Entry 5G01 (X-ray diffraction, 1.40 A resolution); this record covers chain A.

== Chain A ==
Molecule: Carbonic anhydrase 2
Source organism: Homo sapiens
Notes: EC 4.2.1.1; fragment: catalytic domain
Reference sequence: P00918 (CAH2_HUMAN); the author numbering skips numbers that UniProt does not, so the offset changes along the chain: 1-125 = UniProt 1-125; 127-261 = UniProt 126-260
Chain sequence (260 residues; each row starts with the number of its first residue; note: 1 number in that range is skipped by the numbering (no residue carries it; nothing is unmodelled there)):
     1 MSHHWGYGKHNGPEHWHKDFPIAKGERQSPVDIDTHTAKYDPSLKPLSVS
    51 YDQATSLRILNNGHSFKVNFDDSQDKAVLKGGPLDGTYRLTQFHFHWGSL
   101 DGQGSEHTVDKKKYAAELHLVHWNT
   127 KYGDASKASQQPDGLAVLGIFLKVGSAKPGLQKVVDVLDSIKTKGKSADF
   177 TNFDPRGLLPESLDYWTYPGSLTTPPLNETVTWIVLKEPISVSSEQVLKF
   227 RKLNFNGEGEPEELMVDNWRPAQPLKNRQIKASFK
Unresolved in the structure: 1-2
Sequence notes: engineered mutation Ser65 (Ala in P00918), Lys67 (Asn in P00918), Asn69 (Glu in P00918), Thr91 (Ile in P00918), Ala131 (Phe130 in P00918), Ser132 (Gly131 in P00918), Ser135 (Val134 in P00918), Asn204 (Leu203 in P00918), Thr206 (Cys205 in P00918)
Ion coordination: Zn2+: His94, His96, His119 (together with psammaplin c); Na+: Glu214, Pro215
Ligand contacts:
  - psammaplin c (OE2), molecule 1: Asn62, His64, Ser65, Lys67, Gln92, His94, His96, Glu106, His119, Val121, Val143, Ser197, Leu198, Thr199, Thr200, Trp209
  - psammaplin c (OE2), molecule 2: Lys67, Asn69, Phe70, Thr91, Gln92, Val121, Ala131, Ser135, Leu141, Leu198, Pro201, Pro202, Asn204
UniProt features mapped onto this chain:
  - active site: His64 (Proton donor/acceptor)
  - binding site (Zn(2+)): His94, His96, His119
  - binding site (substrate): Thr199, Thr200
  - site: Tyr7 (Fine-tunes the proton-transfer properties of H-64), Asn62 (Fine-tunes the proton-transfer properties of H-64), Gln92 (Involved in the binding of some activators, including histamine and L-histidine)
  - modified residue: Ser2 (N-acetylserine), Ser166 (Phosphoserine), Ser173 (Phosphoserine)
Reported in the primary citation:
  - binding site for psammaplin c: Tyr7, Asn62, His64, Lys67, Gln92, Thr199, Thr200

== Summary ==
Chain A binds psammaplin c. The Zn2+ site is built by His94, His96 and His119. Glu214 and Pro215 form the Na+
site. UniProt lists active-site residue His64, 3 Zn2+-binding residues and substrate-binding residues Thr199
and Thr200. The paper reports a binding site for psammaplin c at Tyr7, Asn62 and His64 among others.
Chain A is Carbonic anhydrase 2 (Homo sapiens); the structure, An unusual natural product primary sulfonamide:
synthesis, carbonic anhydrase inhibition and protein x-ray structure of Psammaplin ..., was determined by
X-ray diffraction (same publication as 5A6H, 5G03, 5G0B and 5G0C).
